Entry 5ODG (X-ray diffraction, 2.12 A resolution); this record covers chains A and D of the 3 polymer chains in the assembly.

[Chain A]
Name: Mothers against decapentaplegic homolog 3
Organism: Homo sapiens
Notes: fragment: MH1 domain
UniProt: P84022 (SMAD3_HUMAN); numbering as in UniProt (aligned over 11-135)
Sequence (128 residues; each row starts with the number of its first residue):
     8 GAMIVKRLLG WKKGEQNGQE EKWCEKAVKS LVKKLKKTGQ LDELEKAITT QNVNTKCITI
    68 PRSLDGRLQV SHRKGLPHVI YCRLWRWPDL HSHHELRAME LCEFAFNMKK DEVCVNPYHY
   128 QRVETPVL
Not modelled in the structure: 8-9
Differences from the reference sequence: expression tag (8-10)
Metal / ion sites: Zn2+: Cys64, Cys109, Cys121, His126

[Chain D]
Molecule: 16-nt DNA strand
Sequence (16 nucleotides; row label = number of the first residue in the row):
     1 TGCAGGCTAG CCTGCA
Not modelled in the structure: 1-3

[How chain A and chain D interact]
Contacting residue pairs (10; chain A residue first):
  Ser70(A) - DG10(D)  phosphate contact
  Leu71(A) - DG10(D)  hydrogen bond to the phosphate
  Arg74(A) - DC11(D)  base contact
  Leu75(A) - DA9(D)  phosphate contact
  Gln76(A) - DT8(D)  phosphate contact
  Gln76(A) - DA9(D)  hydrogen bond to the base
  Val77(A) - DT8(D)  phosphate contact
  Ser78(A) - DT8(D)  hydrogen bond to the phosphate
  Lys81(A) - DA9(D)  hydrogen bond to the base
  Lys81(A) - DG10(D)  hydrogen bond to the base
Also at the interface, not in a pair above, chain A (11 interface residues in all): Ser37, Lys41, His79

[Overview]
The interface between chain A and chain D involves 11 residues on one side and 4 on the other, with 5 hydrogen
bonds. Polar pairs include Gln76(A)-DA9(D), Lys81(A)-DA9(D) and Lys81(A)-DG10(D). Cys64(A), Cys109(A),
Cys121(A) and His126(A) form the Zn2+ site.
Chain A is Mothers against decapentaplegic homolog 3 (Homo sapiens) and chain D is a 16-nt DNA strand; the
structure, Crystal structure of Smad3-MH1 bound to the GGCT site, was determined by X-ray diffraction (same
publication as 5MEY, 5MEZ, 5MF0, 5NM9 and 5OD6).
